8XU7 - chain A; structure by X-ray diffraction, 2.20 A resolution.

Chain A:
Protein: Putative epoxidase LasC
Organism: Streptomyces lasalocidi
Notes: EC 1.14.13.-
UniProt: B5M9L6 (LSD18_STRLS); residues 17-488 here correspond to UniProt positions 1-472 (UniProt number = residue number - 16)
Sequence (488 residues; each row starts with the number of its first residue):
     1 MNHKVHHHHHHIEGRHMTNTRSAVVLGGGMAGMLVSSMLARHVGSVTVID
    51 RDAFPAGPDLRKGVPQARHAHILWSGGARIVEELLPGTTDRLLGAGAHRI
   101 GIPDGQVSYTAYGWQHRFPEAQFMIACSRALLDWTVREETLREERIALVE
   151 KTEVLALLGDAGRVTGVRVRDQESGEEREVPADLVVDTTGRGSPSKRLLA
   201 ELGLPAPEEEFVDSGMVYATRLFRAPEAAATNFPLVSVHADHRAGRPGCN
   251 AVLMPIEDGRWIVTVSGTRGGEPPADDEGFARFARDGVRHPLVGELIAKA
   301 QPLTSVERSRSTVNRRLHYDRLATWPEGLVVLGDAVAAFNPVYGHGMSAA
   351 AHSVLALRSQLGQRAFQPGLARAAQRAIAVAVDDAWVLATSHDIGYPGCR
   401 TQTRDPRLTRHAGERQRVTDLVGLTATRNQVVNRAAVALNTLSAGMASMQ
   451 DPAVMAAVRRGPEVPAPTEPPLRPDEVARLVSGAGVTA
Disordered / not traced: 1-19, 488
Modified positions: Lys-299 (N~6~,N~6~-diethyl-L-lysine; ELY)
Sequence notes: initiating methionine (1); expression tag (2-16)
Small-molecule neighbours:
  - FAD (flavin-adenine dinucleotide): Gly-27, Gly-28, Gly-29, Met-30, Ala-31, Gly-32, Ile-49, Asp-50, Arg-51, Asp-52, Phe-54, Arg-61, Gly-63, Val-64, Gln-66, His-69, Ala-70, His-71, Ile-72, Arg-129, Glu-153, Val-154, Thr-188, Thr-189, Gly-190, Gly-192, Pro-194, Tyr-218, Ser-309, Ser-311, Gly-333, Asp-334, Pro-341, Gly-344, His-345, Gly-346, Met-347, Ser-348
  - LSB ((4R,5S)-3-((2R,3S,4S)-2-ethyl-5-((2R,3R)-2-ethyl-3-(2-((2R,3R)-2-ethyl-3-methyloxiran-2-yl)ethyl)oxiran-2-yl)-3-hydroxy-4-methylpentanoyl)-4-methyl-5-phenyloxazolidin-2-one): Ala-70, Ile-72, Trp-74, Gln-106, Ser-108, Tyr-218, Ser-237, His-239, Val-252, Thr-264, Pro-341, Val-342, Asn-440
From the paper describing this entry:
  - binding site for LSB: Ala-70, Ile-72, Trp-74, Tyr-218, His-239, Val-252, Val-342, His-392, Val-418, Thr-419, Leu-439, Asn-440, Met-449
  - mutagenesis - I72A, Y218F, V252A, V342A: decreased catalytic activity
  - mutagenesis - T189M/S195M: increased stability (citing earlier work)
  - specificity-determining residues: Tyr-218, Val-252, Val-342 (by similarity / conservation)

Overview:
Bound to chain A: flavin-adenine dinucleotide and compound LSB. From the paper: a binding site for LSB at
Ala-70, Ile-72 and Trp-74 among others; I72A, Y218F and V252A, among others, reduce catalytic activity; 5
substitutions were tested in all.
Chain A is Putative epoxidase LasC (Streptomyces lasalocidi); the structure, Crystal structure of Lsd18 in
complex with a product, was determined by X-ray diffraction (same publication as 8XTZ and 8UP4).
